Entry 7NTQ (X-ray diffraction, 1.50 A resolution); this record covers chain A.

Chain A:
Protein: 3C-like proteinase
Organism: Severe acute respiratory syndrome coronavirus 2
Notes: EC 3.4.22.69
UniProt: P0DTC1 (R1A_SARS2); residues 1-306 here correspond to UniProt positions 3264-3569 (UniProt number = residue number + 3263)
Amino-acid sequence (306 residues; numbered 1 to 306; the number before each row is that of its first residue):
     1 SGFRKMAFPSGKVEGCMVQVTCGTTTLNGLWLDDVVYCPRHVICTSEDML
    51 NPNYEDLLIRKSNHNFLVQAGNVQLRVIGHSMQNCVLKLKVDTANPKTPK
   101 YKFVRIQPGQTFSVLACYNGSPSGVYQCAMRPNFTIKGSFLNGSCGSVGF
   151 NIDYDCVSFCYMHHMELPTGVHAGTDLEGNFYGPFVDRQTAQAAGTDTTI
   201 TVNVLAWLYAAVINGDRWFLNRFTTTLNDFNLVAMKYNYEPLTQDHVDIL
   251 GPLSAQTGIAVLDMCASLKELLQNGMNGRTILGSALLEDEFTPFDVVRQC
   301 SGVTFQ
Disordered / not traced: 306
Covalent attachments: N-(pyridin-3-ylmethyl)thioformamide (35J) linked to Cys-145
Bound ions: Na+ site 1 near Leu-115 (its only coordinating residue here); Na+ site 2: Phe-134, Gly-174, Tyr-182; Na+ site 3: Asn-203, Glu-288, Phe-291
Residues lining bound ligands: N-(pyridin-3-ylmethyl)thioformamide (35J): Leu-27, His-41, Phe-140, Leu-141, Asn-142, Gly-143, Ser-144, His-163, His-164, Met-165, Glu-166, His-172
What the authors report for this chain:
  - catalytic residues: Cys-145
  - catalytic residues: His-41 (citing earlier work)
  - binding site for N-(pyridin-3-ylmethyl)thioformamide: Phe-140, Leu-141, Asn-142, Gly-143, Ser-144, Cys-145, His-163, Met-165, Glu-166, His-172
  - conformationally variable residues (helix shift, loop rearrangement): Val-42 to Pro-52, Glu-166 to His-172, Phe-185 to Ala-194
  - allosteric site: Gly-2, Phe-3, Ser-10, Gly-11, Ala-116, Cys-117, Ser-121, Gln-299, Ser-301, Val-303, Phe-305

In short:
N-(pyridin-3-ylmethyl)thioformamide is covalently linked to Cys-145. Phe-134, Gly-174 and Tyr-182 form the Na+
site 2. Asn-203, Glu-288 and Phe-291 form the Na+ site 3. From the paper: catalytic residues Cys-145 and
His-41; a binding site for N-(pyridin-3-ylmethyl)thioformamide at Phe-140, Leu-141 and Asn-142 among others.
Chain A is 3C-like proteinase (Severe acute respiratory syndrome coronavirus 2); the structure, Crystal
structure of the SARS-CoV-2 Main Protease complexed with N-(pyridin-3-ylmethyl)thioformamide, was determined
by X-ray diffraction together with 8AEB from the same study.
